Entry 8JH3 (electron microscopy, 3.70 A resolution); this record covers chains N and b of the 23 polymer chains in the assembly.

Chain N:
Molecule: 198-nt DNA strand
Source organism: synthetic construct
Sequence (198 nucleotides; each row starts with the number of its first residue; numbers below 1 keep their minus sign (DG-125 is residue -125)):
  -125 GCTTACGTCAGTCTGGCCATCTTTGTGTTTGGTGTGTTTGGGTGGTGGCC
   -75 GTTTTCGTTGTTTTTTTCTGTCTCGTGCCTGGTGTCTTGGGTGTAATCCC
   -25 CTTGGCGGTTAAAACGCGGGGGACAGCGCGTACGTGCGTTTAAGCGGTGC
    25 TAGAGCTGTCTACGACCAATTGAGCGGCCTCGGCACCGGGATTCTGAT
Unresolved in the structure: -125 to -87, -45 to -28

Chain b:
Molecule: Histone H4
Source organism: Homo sapiens
UniProt: P62805 (H4_HUMAN); residues 0-102 here correspond to UniProt positions 1-103 (UniProt number = residue number + 1)
Amino-acid sequence (103 residues; row label = number of the first residue in the row; numbering starts at 0):
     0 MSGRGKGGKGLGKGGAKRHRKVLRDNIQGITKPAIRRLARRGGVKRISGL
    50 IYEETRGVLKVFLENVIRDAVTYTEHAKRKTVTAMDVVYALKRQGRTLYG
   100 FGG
Unresolved in the structure: 0-24, 102
Swiss-Prot annotation at these positions:
  - DNA-binding region: Lys16 to Lys20
  - modified residue: Ser1 (N-acetylserine), Arg3 (Asymmetric dimethylarginine), Lys5 (N6-(2-hydroxyisobutyryl)lysine), Lys8 (N6-(2-hydroxyisobutyryl)lysine), Lys12 (N6-(2-hydroxyisobutyryl)lysine), Lys16 (N6-(2-hydroxyisobutyryl)lysine), Lys20 (N6,N6,N6-trimethyllysine), Lys31 (N6-(2-hydroxyisobutyryl)lysine), Lys44 (N6-(2-hydroxyisobutyryl)lysine), Ser47 (Phosphoserine), Tyr51 (Phosphotyrosine), Lys59 (N6-(2-hydroxyisobutyryl)lysine), Lys77 (N6-(2-hydroxyisobutyryl)lysine), Lys79 (N6-(2-hydroxyisobutyryl)lysine), Thr80 (Phosphothreonine), Tyr88 (Phosphotyrosine), Lys91 (N6-(2-hydroxyisobutyryl)lysine)
  - cross-link (Glycyl lysine isopeptide (Lys-Gly)): Lys12 (interchain with G-Cter in SUMO2), Lys20 (interchain with G-Cter in SUMO2), Lys31 (interchain with G-Cter in SUMO2), Lys59 (interchain with G-Cter in SUMO2), Lys79 (interchain with G-Cter in SUMO2), Lys91 (interchain with G-Cter in SUMO2)

Interface between chain N and chain b:
Residue-residue contacts (5):
  DG8(N) - Arg35(b)  salt bridge to the phosphate
  DG27(N) - Lys79(b)  salt bridge to the phosphate
  DA28(N) - Lys77(b)  phosphate contact
  DA28(N) - Arg78(b)  phosphate contact
  DA28(N) - Lys79(b)  hydrogen bond to the phosphate
Interface residues without a listed pair, chain N (4 interface residues in all): DC7
Interface residues without a listed pair, chain b (5 interface residues in all): Gly48

In short:
The interface between chain N and chain b involves 4 residues on one side and 5 on the other, with 1 hydrogen
bond and 2 salt bridges. Polar pairs include DA28(N)-Lys79(b), DG8(N)-Arg35(b) and DG27(N)-Lys79(b). From
UniProt: a DNA-binding region on chain b.
Here chain N is a 198-nt DNA strand (synthetic construct) and chain b is Histone H4 (Homo sapiens). Entry 8JH3
(RNA polymerase II elongation complex containing 40 bp upstream DNA loop, stalled at SHL(-1) of the ...) was
determined by electron microscopy, deposited together with 8JH2 and 8JH4.
